8FVO - chains A and C of the 3 polymer chains in the assembly; structure by X-ray diffraction, 2.65 A resolution.

== Chain A ==
Molecule: Proprotein convertase subtilisin/kexin type 9
From: Homo sapiens
Notes: EC 3.4.21.-; fragment: prodomain residues 1-152
UniProtKB: Q8NBP7 (PCSK9_HUMAN); numbering as in UniProt (aligned over 1-152)
Sequence (152 residues; each row starts with the number of its first residue):
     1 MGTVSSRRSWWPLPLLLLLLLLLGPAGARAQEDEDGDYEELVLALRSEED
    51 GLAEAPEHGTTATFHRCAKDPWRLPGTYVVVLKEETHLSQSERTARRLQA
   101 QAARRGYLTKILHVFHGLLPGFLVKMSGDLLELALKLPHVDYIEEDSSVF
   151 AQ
Not modelled in the structure: 1-60

== Chain C ==
Molecule: MCR-ALA-7T2-GLY-004-7T2-SER-7T2-ALA-GLY-NH2 inhibitor
Sequence (11 residues; numbered 1 to 11; the number before each row is that of its first residue):
     1 XAXGXXSXAGX
Covalent attachments: covalent link MCR_1-Ala9
Modified positions: MCR (sulfanylacetic acid) at position 1, 7T2 ((2S)-3-(4-chlorophenyl)-2-(methylamino)propanoic acid) at position 3, 004 ((2S)-amino(phenyl)ethanoic acid) at position 5, 7T2 ((2S)-3-(4-chlorophenyl)-2-(methylamino)propanoic acid) at position 6, 7T2 ((2S)-3-(4-chlorophenyl)-2-(methylamino)propanoic acid) at position 8, NH2 (amino group) at position 11

== Interface between chain A and chain C ==
Contacting residue pairs - 8 pairs, chain A then chain C:
  Pro71(A) - 7T2_3(C)
  Trp72(A) - 7T2_3(C)
  Phe150(A) - 7T2_3(C)
  Ala151(A) - Gly4(C)
  Ala151(A) - 004_5(C)
  Ala151(A) - 7T2_6(C)
  Gln152(A) - 7T2_3(C)
  Gln152(A) - 7T2_6(C)

== In short ==
Chain A and chain C form an interface of 5 and 4 residues respectively.
Here chain A is Proprotein convertase subtilisin/kexin type 9 (Homo sapiens) and chain C is
MCR-ALA-7T2-GLY-004-7T2-SER-7T2-ALA-GLY-NH2 inhibitor. Entry 8FVO (PCSK9 in complex with an inhibitor) was
determined by X-ray diffraction, deposited together with 8FPO, 8FPQ, 8FVL, 8FVM, 8FVN, 8FVP and 8FVQ.
